4Q4Y - chains 2 and 4 of the 4 polymer chains in the assembly; structure by X-ray diffraction, 1.88 A resolution.

# Chain 2
Name: Coxsackievirus capsid protein VP2
Organism: Coxsackievirus A24
Reference sequence: V9VEF3 (V9VEF3_9ENTO); residues 1-271 here correspond to UniProt positions 70-340 (UniProt number = residue number + 69)
Chain sequence (271 residues; each row starts with the number of its first residue):
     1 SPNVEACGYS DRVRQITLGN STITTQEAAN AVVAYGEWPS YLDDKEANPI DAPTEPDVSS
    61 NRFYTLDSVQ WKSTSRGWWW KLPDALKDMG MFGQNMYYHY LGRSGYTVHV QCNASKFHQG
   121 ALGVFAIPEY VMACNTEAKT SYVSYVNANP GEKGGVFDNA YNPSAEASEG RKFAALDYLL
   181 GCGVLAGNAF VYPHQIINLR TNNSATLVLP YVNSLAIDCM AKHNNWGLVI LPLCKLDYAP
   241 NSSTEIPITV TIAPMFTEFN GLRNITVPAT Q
Unresolved in the structure: 1-7
Ion coordination: Ca2+ near E55 (its only coordinating residue here); Mg2+ near E152 (its only coordinating residue here)

# Chain 4
Name: Coxsackievirus capsid protein VP4
Organism: Coxsackievirus A24
Reference sequence: V9VEF3 (V9VEF3_9ENTO); residues 1-69 here = UniProt positions 1-69
Chain sequence (69 residues; row label = number of the first residue in the row):
     1 MGAQVSSQKV GAHENTNVAT GGSTVNYTTI NYYKDSASNA ASKLDFSQDP SKFTEPVKDI
    61 MIKTAPALN
Unresolved in the structure: 1, 14-24
Glycans and other covalent adducts: myristic acid (MYR) linked to G2
Ion coordination: Ca2+: K63, A65 (shared with 1 residue of chain 1)

# How chain 2 and chain 4 interact
Contacting residue pairs (21; chain 2 residue first):
  S10(2) - N69(4)  hydrogen bond (side chain-backbone)
  D11(2) - A67(4)
  D11(2) - L68(4)
  D11(2) - N69(4)  hydrogen bond (backbone-backbone)
  R12(2) - L68(4)
  R14(2) - K58(4)
  R14(2) - D59(4)  salt bridge
  A29(2) - L68(4)  hydrophobic
  N30(2) - V57(4)
  N30(2) - K58(4)  hydrogen bond (side chain-backbone)
  N30(2) - D59(4)  hydrogen bond (side chain-backbone)
  N30(2) - M61(4)
  A31(2) - V57(4)
  A31(2) - K58(4)  hydrogen bond (backbone-backbone)
  V32(2) - P56(4)
  V33(2) - P56(4)  hydrogen bond (backbone-backbone)
  V33(2) - K58(4)
  Y35(2) - K52(4)
  Y35(2) - F53(4)  hydrophobic
  W38(2) - K58(4)
  T201(2) - L68(4)
Also at the interface, not in a pair above, chain 2 (15 interface residues in all): Y9, A28, G36

# Summary
15 residues of chain 2 face 10 of chain 4 across their interface, with 6 hydrogen bonds and 1 salt bridge.
Among the polar pairs are R14(2)-D59(4), S10(2)-N69(4) and D11(2)-N69(4). Myristic acid is covalently linked
to G2(4). K63(4) and A65(4) form the Ca2+ site.
Chain 2 is Coxsackievirus capsid protein VP2 and chain 4 is Coxsackievirus capsid protein VP4, both from
Coxsackievirus A24; the structure, Crystal structure of Coxsackievirus A24v soaked with
Disialyllacto-N-tetraose (DSLNT), was determined by X-ray diffraction (same publication as 4Q4V, 4Q4W and
4Q4X).
